Entry 4WVD (X-ray diffraction, 2.90 A resolution); this record covers chains C and A.

# Chain C
Molecule: Nuclear receptor corepressor 1
UniProtKB: O75376 (NCOR1_HUMAN); numbering as in UniProt (aligned over 2259-2275)
Chain sequence (17 residues; row label = number of the first residue in the row):
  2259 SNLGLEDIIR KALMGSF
Disordered / not traced: 2259
UniProt features mapped onto this chain:
  - motif: L2263 to I2267 (CORNR box 3)

# Chain A
Molecule: Bile acid receptor
Source organism: Homo sapiens
Notes: fragment: Ligand Binding Domain
UniProtKB: Q96RI1 (NR1H4_HUMAN), isoform Q96RI1-2; residue numbers follow UniProt; this construct covers 244-454
Chain sequence (211 residues; row label = number of the first residue in the row):
   244 ELTPDQQTLL HFIMDSYNKQ RMPQEITNKI LKEEFSAEEN FLILTEMATN HVQVLVEFTK
   304 KLPGFQTLDH EDQIALLKGS AVEAMFLRSA EIFNKKLPSG HSDLLEERIR NSGISDEYIT
   364 PMFSFYKSIG ELKMTQEEYA LLTAIVILSP DRQYIKDREA VEKLQEPLLD VLQKLCKIHQ
   424 PENPQHFACL LGRLTELRTF NHHHAEMLMS W
Disordered / not traced: 277
Ligand contacts: ivermectin (IVM; (2aE,4E,5'S,6S,6'R,7S,8E,11R,13R,15S,17aR,20R,20aR,20bS)-6'-[(2S)-butan-2-yl]-20,20b-dihydroxy-5',6,8,19-tetramethyl-17 -oxo-3',4',5',6,6',10,11,14,15,17,17a,20,20a,20b-tetradecahydro-2H,7H-spiro[11,15-methanofuro[4,3,2-pq][2,6]benzodioxacy clooctadecine-13,2'-pyran]-7-yl 2,6-dideoxy-4-O-(2,6-dideoxy-3-O-methyl-alpha-L-arabino-hexopyranosyl)-3-O-methyl-alpha-L-arabino-hexopyranoside): R264, K272, I273, E276, S279, N283, L287, M290, A291, N293, H294, V297, M328, F329, R331, S332, I335, D346, L348, I357, Y361, I362, M365
What the authors report for this chain:
  - binding site for ivermectin: L287, A291
  - mutagenesis - F284H, A291W: abolished signaling in response to ivermectin
  - mutagenesis - A291W: abolished signaling in response to GW4064
  - mutagenesis - F284H: unchanged signaling in response to GW4064
  - mutagenesis - F284H: decreased binding to ivermectin
  - mutagenesis - L287T, H447F: decreased signaling in response to GW4064
  - mutagenesis - L287T, H447F: increased signaling in response to ivermectin

# Chain C / chain A interface
Contacting residue pairs (13):
  L2263(C) - M450(A)
  L2263(C) - L451(A)  hydrophobic
  L2263(C) - M452(A)
  E2264(C) - I317(A)
  I2266(C) - M452(A)
  I2267(C) - I317(A)  hydrophobic
  I2267(C) - L320(A)  hydrophobic
  I2267(C) - K321(A)
  A2270(C) - V299(A)
  L2271(C) - V299(A)  hydrophobic
  L2271(C) - K303(A)  hydrogen bond (backbone-side chain)
  L2271(C) - I317(A)  hydrophobic
  S2274(C) - Q296(A)
Also at the interface, not in a pair above, chain C (10 interface residues in all): G2262, R2268, M2272
Also at the interface, not in a pair above, chain A (11 interface residues in all): V295, Q316

# Summary
10 residues of chain C face 11 of chain A across their interface, with 1 hydrogen bond. Its one
hydrogen-bonded contact is L2271(C)-K303(A). From the paper: a binding site for ivermectin at L287(A) and
A291(A); F284H and A291W of chain A abolish signaling in response to ivermectin; 4 substitutions were tested
in all.
Chain C is Nuclear receptor corepressor 1 and chain A is Bile acid receptor (Homo sapiens); the structure,
Identification of a novel FXR ligand that regulates metabolism, was determined by X-ray diffraction.
